3N43 - chains B and F of the 3 polymer chains in the assembly; structure by X-ray diffraction, 2.58 A resolution.

[Chain B]
Molecule: E2 envelope glycoprotein
From: Chikungunya virus
Notes: fragment: polyprotein fragment residues 332-667
UniProt: Q1H8W5 (Q1H8W5_CHIKV); residues 7-342 here correspond to UniProt positions 332-667 (UniProt number = residue number + 325)
Amino-acid sequence (360 residues; row label = number of the first residue in the row):
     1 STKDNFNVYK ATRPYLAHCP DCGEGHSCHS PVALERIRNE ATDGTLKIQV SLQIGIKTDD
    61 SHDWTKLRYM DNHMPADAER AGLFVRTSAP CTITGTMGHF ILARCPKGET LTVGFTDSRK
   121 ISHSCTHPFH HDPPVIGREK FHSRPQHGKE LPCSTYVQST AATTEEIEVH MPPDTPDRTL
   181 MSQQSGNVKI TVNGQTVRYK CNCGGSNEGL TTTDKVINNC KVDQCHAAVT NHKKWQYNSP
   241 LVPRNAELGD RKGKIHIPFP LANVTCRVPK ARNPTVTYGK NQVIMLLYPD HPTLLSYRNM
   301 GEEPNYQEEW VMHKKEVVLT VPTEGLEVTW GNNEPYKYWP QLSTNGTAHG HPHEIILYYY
Disordered / not traced: 1-6, 343-360
Disulfide bonds: Cys19-Cys125, Cys22-Cys28, Cys91-Cys105, Cys153-Cys266, Cys201-Cys225, Cys203-Cys220
Glycans and other covalent adducts: N-acetylglucosamine (NAG) linked to Asn263

[Chain F]
Molecule: E1 envelope glycoprotein
From: Chikungunya virus
Notes: fragment: polyprotein fragment residues 810-1200
UniProt: Q1H8W5 (Q1H8W5_CHIKV); residues 1-391 here correspond to UniProt positions 810-1200 (UniProt number = residue number + 809)
Amino-acid sequence (473 residues; each row starts with the number of its first residue; numbers below 1 keep their minus sign (Glu-21 is residue -21)):
   -21 ELYGGGGSGG GGSGGGGSGG GGYEHVTVIP NTVGVPYKTL VNRPGYSPMV LEMELLSVTL
    39 EPTLSLDYIT CEYKTVIPSP YVKCCGTAEC KDKNLPDYSC KVFTGVYPFM WGGAYCFCDA
    99 ENTQLSEAHV EKSESCKTEF ASAYRAHTAS ASAKLRVLYQ GNNITVTAYA NGDHAVTVKD
   159 AKFIVGPMSS AWTPFDNKIV VYKGDVYNMD YPPFGAGRPG QFGDIQSRTP ESKDVYANTQ
   219 LVLQRPAAGT VHVPYSQAPS GFKYWLKERG ASLQHTAPFG CQIATNPVRA VNCAVGNMPI
   279 SIDIPEAAFT RVVDAPSLTD MSCEVPACTH SSDFGGVAII KYAASKKGKC AVHSMTNAVT
   339 IREAEIEVEG NSQLQISFST ALASAEFRVQ VCSTQVHCAA ECHPPKDHIV NYPASHTTLG
   399 VQDISATAMS WVQKGPFEDD DDKAGWSHPQ FEKGGGSGGG SGGGSWSHPQ FEK
Disordered / not traced: -21 to -2, 392-451
Disulfide bonds: Cys49-Cys114, Cys62-Cys94, Cys63-Cys96, Cys68-Cys78, Cys259-Cys271, Cys301-Cys376, Cys306-Cys380, Cys328-Cys370
Glycans and other covalent adducts: glycan linked to Asn141
Ligand contacts: N-acetylglucosamine (NAG; 2-acetamido-2-deoxy-beta-D-glucopyranose): Lys115, Thr116, Phe118

[How chain B and chain F interact]
Pairs across the interface (119; chain B residue first):
  His18(B) with Thr228(F); Val229(F); His230(F)
  His29(B) with Phe87(F), hydrogen bond (side chain-backbone); Met88(F); Trp89(F)
  Arg36(B) with Lys52(F); Ser111(F); Glu112(F), salt bridge
  Arg38(B) with Glu112(F), salt bridge
  Asn39(B) with Lys241(F), hydrogen bond (backbone-side chain)
  Glu40(B) with Glu50(F); Ser111(F), hydrogen bond; Ser113(F); Glu117(F)
  Thr42(B) with Glu117(F); Tyr180(F); Lys181(F)
  Asn72(B) with Trp89(F)
  His73(B) with Trp89(F)
  Arg138(B) with His253(F)
  Pro152(B) with Lys181(F)
  Cys153(B) with Lys181(F)
  Ser154(B) with Glu117(F), hydrogen bond; Lys181(F)
  Thr164(B) with Lys115(F)
  Glu165(B) with Glu112(F)
  His170(B) with Ser57(F), hydrogen bond
  Pro173(B) with Tyr93(F)
  Asp174(B) with Tyr93(F)
  Thr175(B) with Trp89(F)
  Pro176(B) with Met88(F); Trp89(F); Gly90(F); Ala92(F); Tyr93(F), hydrophobic
  Asp177(B) with Trp89(F); Gly90(F)
  Arg178(B) with Gly90(F)
  Lys200(B) with Cys63(F), hydrogen bond; Phe95(F)
  Cys201(B) with Phe95(F)
  Asn202(B) with Phe95(F)
  Gln224(B) with Phe95(F)
  His226(B) with Ala92(F), hydrogen bond (side chain-backbone); Tyr93(F), hydrogen bond (side chain-backbone); Phe95(F)
  Asn238(B) with Ile55(F); Pro56(F); Ser57(F), hydrogen bond (side chain-backbone)
  Ser239(B) with Ser57(F), hydrogen bond (backbone-side chain)
  Pro240(B) with Ile55(F), hydrophobic; Pro56(F); Pro58(F); Val229(F); His230(F); Val231(F)
  Leu241(B) with Val229(F); His230(F)
  Val242(B) with Ser57(F), hydrogen bond (backbone-side chain); Pro58(F)
  Pro243(B) with Pro58(F); Val60(F), hydrophobic; Met88(F), hydrophobic; Tyr93(F), hydrophobic; Val229(F)
  Arg244(B) with Pro56(F); Ser57(F), hydrogen bond (side chain-backbone); Pro58(F), hydrogen bond (backbone-backbone); Tyr59(F); Tyr93(F), hydrogen bond (backbone-side chain); Glu105(F), salt bridge
  Leu261(B) with Ser113(F); Thr116(F); Glu117(F)
  Ala262(B) with Thr116(F)
  Asn263(B) with Thr116(F)
  Tyr278(B) with Asp385(F); Ile387(F), hydrophobic
  Gly279(B) with His386(F); Ile387(F)
  Asn281(B) with Ile387(F)
  Gln282(B) with Ile387(F)
  Arg298(B) with Gln252(F), hydrogen bond (side chain-backbone); His253(F); Ala255(F), hydrogen bond (side chain-backbone); Gly258(F); Cys259(F), hydrogen bond (side chain-backbone); Gln260(F)
  Met300(B) with Phe257(F); Gly258(F)
  Gly301(B) with Pro256(F); Phe257(F), hydrogen bond (backbone-backbone)
  Glu302(B) with Pro256(F); Phe257(F)
  Pro304(B) with Thr254(F); Pro256(F), hydrophobic
  Tyr306(B) with Ala249(F), hydrophobic; His253(F); Thr254(F)
  Glu327(B) with Gln260(F), hydrogen bond
  Lys337(B) with Gln260(F); Asn389(F)
  Tyr338(B) with Ile387(F), hydrophobic; Val388(F)
  Trp339(B) with Ile387(F); Val388(F), hydrogen bond (backbone-backbone); Asn389(F); Tyr390(F); Pro391(F)
  Pro340(B) with His386(F); Ile387(F), hydrophobic
  Gln341(B) with Ser309(F); Ser310(F), hydrogen bond (side chain-backbone); Pro383(F); Asp385(F), hydrogen bond (side chain-backbone); His386(F), hydrogen bond (backbone-backbone); Val388(F)
  Leu342(B) with Ala359(F)
Other interface residues (no listed pair), chain B (62 interface residues in all): Leu16, Glu166, Ala246, Asp250, Lys280, Ser296, Glu308, Val321
Other interface residues (no listed pair), chain F (57 interface residues in all): Lys71, Gly91, Cys94, Leu103, Leu251, His308

[Overview]
The interface between chain B and chain F involves 62 residues on one side and 57 on the other, with 23
hydrogen bonds and 3 salt bridges. Polar contacts include Arg36(B)-Glu112(F), Arg38(B)-Glu112(F) and
Arg244(B)-Glu105(F). Ligands of chain F: N-acetylglucosamine. N-acetylglucosamine is covalently linked to
Asn263(B).
Here chain B is E2 envelope glycoprotein and chain F is E1 envelope glycoprotein, both from Chikungunya virus.
Entry 3N43 (Crystal structures of the mature envelope glycoprotein complex (trypsin cleavage) of Chikungunya
virus) was determined by X-ray diffraction together with 3N40, 3N41 and 3N42 from the same study.
